6UUM - chains F and H; structure by X-ray diffraction, 2.10 A resolution.

[Chain F]
Name: B11 Fab Light Chain
Source organism: Homo sapiens
Notes: antibody fragment or engineered binder
Amino-acid sequence (215 residues; numbered 1 to 214 plus 1 insertion-coded residue; the number before each row is that of its first residue):
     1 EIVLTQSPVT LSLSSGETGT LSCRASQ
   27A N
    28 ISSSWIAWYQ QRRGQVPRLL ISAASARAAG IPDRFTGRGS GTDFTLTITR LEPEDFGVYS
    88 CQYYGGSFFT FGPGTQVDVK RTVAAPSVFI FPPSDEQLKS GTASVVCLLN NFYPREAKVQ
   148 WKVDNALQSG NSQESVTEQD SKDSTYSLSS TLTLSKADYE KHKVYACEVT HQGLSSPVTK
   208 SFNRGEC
Disulfides: Cys-23/Cys-88, Cys-134/Cys-194
Glycans and other covalent adducts: N-acetylglucosamine (NAG) linked to Asn-27A
What the authors report for this chain:
  - mutagenesis - F83V (Tm change 3 degC): increased stability
  - mutagenesis - F83V (Kd = 12.7 nM): increased binding to trimer

[Chain H]
Name: B11 DSS Fab Heavy Chain
Source organism: Homo sapiens
Notes: antibody fragment or engineered binder
Amino-acid sequence (235 residues; numbered 1 to 218 plus 20 insertion-coded residues; 3 numbers in that range are skipped by the numbering (no residue carries them; nothing is unmodelled there); the number before each row is that of its first residue; a row labelled like 82A-82C holds insertion residues (82A, then the next letters in order)):
     1 QVQLVQSGAE VRKPGSSVTI SCKPVGGTFT NFAIHWVRQA PGQGLEWVGG RV
   52A P
    53 VVGIYKYGKK FHDRLRLYED DPMKTVFLEL
82A-82C RSL
    83 TSDDTGVYYC TRWRG
97A-97F AGMAPY
100D-100M DTSSYYNDAS
   101 DVWGPGTKVI VSAASTKGPS VFPLAPSSKS TSGGTAALGC LVKDYFPEPV TVSWNSGALT
   161 SGVHTFPAVL QSSGLYSLSS VVTVPSSSLG TQTYICNVNH KPSNTKVDKK VEPKSCDK
Unresolved in the structure: 97A-97F, 217-218
Disulfides: Cys-22/Cys-92, Cys-140/Cys-196

[Interface between chain F and chain H]
Pairs across the interface (87; chain F residue first):
  Glu-1(F) / Lys-61(H)
  Trp-32(F) / Tyr-100H(H)
  Trp-32(F) / Asn-100J(H)
  Ala-34(F) / Ala-100L(H)  hydrophobic
  Tyr-36(F) / Ala-100L(H)
  Tyr-36(F) / Ser-100M(H)  hydrogen bond (side chain-backbone)
  Tyr-36(F) / Trp-103(H)  hydrophobic
  Gln-38(F) / Gln-39(H)  hydrogen bond
  Gln-38(F) / Leu-45(H)
  Val-43(F) / Tyr-91(H)  hydrophobic
  Val-43(F) / Gly-104(H)
  Val-43(F) / Pro-105(H)
  Pro-44(F) / Leu-45(H)  hydrophobic
  Pro-44(F) / Tyr-91(H)
  Pro-44(F) / Trp-103(H)
  Leu-46(F) / Trp-95(H)  hydrophobic
  Leu-46(F) / Ala-100L(H)  hydrophobic
  Leu-46(F) / Ser-100M(H)
  Leu-46(F) / Asp-101(H)
  Ser-49(F) / Ala-100L(H)
  Ser-87(F) / Leu-45(H)
  Tyr-91(F) / Asn-100J(H)  hydrogen bond (backbone-side chain)
  Tyr-91(F) / Asp-100K(H)
  Tyr-91(F) / Ala-100L(H)
  Gly-92(F) / Asn-100J(H)
  Gly-93(F) / Tyr-100I(H)
  Gly-93(F) / Asn-100J(H)  hydrogen bond (backbone-side chain)
  Ser-94(F) / Trp-47(H)
  Ser-94(F) / Lys-58(H)
  Ser-94(F) / Tyr-100I(H)  hydrogen bond (backbone-side chain)
  Phe-95(F) / Trp-47(H)  hydrophobic
  Phe-95(F) / Lys-58(H)
  Phe-95(F) / Tyr-59(H)
  Phe-95(F) / Lys-61(H)
  Phe-96(F) / His-35(H)
  Phe-96(F) / Trp-47(H)
  Phe-96(F) / Tyr-100I(H)
  Phe-96(F) / Asn-100J(H)
  Phe-96(F) / Asp-100K(H)
  Phe-98(F) / Val-37(H)  hydrophobic
  Phe-98(F) / Leu-45(H)
  Phe-98(F) / Trp-47(H)
  Pro-100(F) / Gly-44(H)
  Phe-116(F) / Lys-129(H)
  Phe-116(F) / Ser-130(H)
  Phe-116(F) / Ser-132(H)
  Phe-116(F) / Ala-137(H)  hydrophobic
  Ile-117(F) / Lys-129(H)  hydrogen bond (backbone-backbone)
  Phe-118(F) / Leu-124(H)
  Phe-118(F) / Ala-125(H)
  Phe-118(F) / Ser-130(H)
  Phe-118(F) / Ala-137(H)
  Phe-118(F) / Leu-138(H)  hydrophobic
  Pro-119(F) / Lys-214(H)
  Pro-120(F) / Lys-214(H)  hydrogen bond (backbone-side chain)
  Ser-121(F) / Phe-122(H)
  Ser-121(F) / Pro-123(H)
  Glu-123(F) / Phe-122(H)
  Glu-123(F) / Lys-209(H)  salt bridge
  Gln-124(F) / Phe-122(H)
  Gln-124(F) / Lys-143(H)
  Ser-131(F) / Leu-141(H)
  Ser-131(F) / Lys-143(H)
  Val-133(F) / Leu-124(H)  hydrophobic
  Leu-135(F) / Phe-166(H)  hydrophobic
  Leu-135(F) / Val-181(H)  hydrophobic
  Asn-137(F) / His-164(H)  hydrogen bond
  Asn-137(F) / Thr-183(H)
  Asn-138(F) / His-164(H)
  Gln-160(F) / Val-169(H)
  Gln-160(F) / Leu-170(H)
  Gln-160(F) / Gln-171(H)
  Ser-162(F) / Phe-166(H)
  Ser-162(F) / Pro-167(H)
  Val-163(F) / Pro-167(H)
  Thr-164(F) / Phe-166(H)
  Ser-174(F) / His-164(H)  hydrogen bond
  Ser-174(F) / Phe-166(H)
  Leu-175(F) / Phe-166(H)
  Ser-176(F) / Phe-166(H)
  Ser-208(F) / Lys-129(H)  hydrogen bond (backbone-side chain)
  Phe-209(F) / Cys-216(H)  hydrophobic
  Glu-213(F) / Ser-215(H)
  Glu-213(F) / Cys-216(H)
  Cys-214(F) / Lys-214(H)
  Cys-214(F) / Ser-215(H)
  Cys-214(F) / Cys-216(H)  disulfide
Interface residues without a listed pair, chain F (44 interface residues in all): Gln-89, Asp-167
Interface residues without a listed pair, chain H (48 interface residues in all): Glu-46, Val-121, Thr-131, Ser-179
Cross-chain cystine bridges: Cys-214(F)/Cys-216(H)

[Summary]
The interface between chain F and chain H involves 44 residues on one side and 48 on the other; the contacts
include 1 disulfide bond, 10 hydrogen bonds and 1 salt bridge. Polar pairs include Glu-123(F)/Lys-209(H),
Tyr-36(F)/Ser-100M(H) and Gln-38(F)/Gln-39(H). From the paper: F83V of chain F increases stability; F83V of
chain F increases binding to trimer.
Here chain F is B11 Fab Light Chain and chain H is B11 DSS Fab Heavy Chain, both from Homo sapiens. Entry 6UUM
(Crystal structure of antibody 438-B11 DSS mutant (Cys98A-Cys100aA)) was determined by X-ray diffraction,
deposited together with 6UTK, 6UUH, 6UUL and 6V6W.
